4DV6 - chains A and I of the 21 polymer chains in the assembly; structure by X-ray diffraction, 3.30 A resolution.

[Chain A]
Molecule: 16S rRNA
Organism: Thermus thermophilus
Sequence (1522 nucleotides; numbered 0 to 1544 plus 19 insertion-coded residues; 42 numbers in that range are skipped by the numbering (no residue carries them; nothing is unmodelled there); the number before each row is that of its first residue; a row labelled like 190A-190L holds insertion residues (190A, then the next letters in order); numbering starts at 0):
     0 UUUGUUGGAG AGUUUGAUCC UGGCUCAGGG UGAACGCUGG CGGCGUGCCU AAGACAUGCA
    60 AGUCGUGCGG G
    73 CCGCGGGGUU UU
    88 ACUCCG
    95 UGGUC
   101 AGCGGCGGAC GGGUGAGUAA CGCGUGGGU
  129A G
   130 ACCUACCCGG AAGAGGGGGA CAACCCGGGG AAACUCGGGC UAAUCCCCCA UGUGGACCCG
   190 C
190A-190L CCCUUGGGGUGU
   191 GUCCAAAGGG CUUU
   216 GCCCGCUUCC GGAUGGGCCC GCGUCCCAUC AGCUAGUUGG UGGGGUAAUG GCCCACCAAG
   276 GCGACGACGG GUAGCCGGUC UGAGAGGAUG GCCGGCCACA GGGGCACUGA GACACGGGCC
   336 CCACUCCUAC GGGAGGCAGC AGUUAGGAAU CUUCCGCAAU GGGCGCAAGC CUGACGGAGC
   396 GACGCCGCUU GGAGGAAGAA GCCCUUCGGG GUGUAAACUC CUGAA
   442 CCCGGGACGA AACCCCCGAC GA
   474 GGGGACUGAC GGUACCGGG
   494 GUAAUAGCGC CGGCCAACUC CGUGCCAGCA GCCGCGGUAA UACGGAGGGC GCGAGCGUUA
   554 CCCGGAUUCA CUGGGCGUAA AGGGCGUGUA GGCGGCCUGG GGCGUCCCAU GUGAAAGACC
   614 ACGGCUCAAC CGUGGGGGAG CGUGGGAUAC GCUCAGGCUA GACGGUGGGA GAGGGUGGUG
   674 GAAUUCCCGG AGUAGCGGUG AAAUGCGCAG AUACCGGGAG GAACGCCGAU GGCGAAGGCA
   734 GCCACCUGGU CCACCCGUGA CGCUGAGGCG CGAAAGCGUG GGGAGCAAAC CGGAUUAGAU
   794 ACCCGGGUAG UCCACGCCCU AAACGAUGCG CGCUAGGUCU CUGGGUCU
   848 CCUGGGGGCC GAAGCUAACG CGUUAAGCGC GCCGCCUGGG GAGUACGGCC GCAAGGCUGA
   908 AACUCAAGGG AAUUGACGGG GGCCCGCACA AGCGGUGGAG CAUGUGGUUU AAUUCGAAGX
   968 AACGCGAAGA ACCUUACCAG GCCUUGACAU GCUAGG
 1003A G
  1004 AACCCGGGUG AAAGCCUGGG GUGCCCC
1030A-1030D GCGA
  1031 GGGGAGCCCU AGCACAGGUG CUGCAUGGCC GUCGUCAGCU CGUGCCGUGA GGUGUUGGGU
  1091 UAAGUCCCGC AACGAGCGCA ACCCCCGCCG UUAGUUGCCA GCGGUUCGGC CGGGCACUCU
  1151 AACGGGACUG CCCGCGAAA
  1171 GCGGGAGGAA GGAGGGGACG ACGUCUGGUC AGCAUGGCCC UUACGGCCUG GGCGACACAC
  1231 GUGCUACAAU GCCCACUACA AAGCGAUGCC ACCCGGCAAC GGGGAGCUAA UCGCAAAAAG
  1291 GUGGGCCCAG UUCGGAUUGG GGUCUGCAAC CCGACCCCAU GAAGCCGGAA UCGCUAGUAA
  1351 UCGCGGAUCA G
 1361A C
  1362 CAUGCCGCGG UGAAUACGUU CCCGGGCCUU GUACACACXG CCXGUXACGC CAUGGGAGCG
  1422 GGCUCUACCC GAAGUCGCCG GG
  1446 AGCCUACGGG
  1459 CAGGCGCCGA GGGUAGGGCC CGUGACUGGG GCGAAGUCGU AACAAGGUAG CUGUACCGGA
  1519 AGGUGCGGCU GGAUCCACUC CUUUCU
Disordered / not traced: 0-4, 1534-1538
Sequence notes: engineered mutation G915 (A1538 in M26923.1); conflict C1534 (A2157 in M26923.1), A1535 (C2158 in M26923.1)
Modified positions: PSU (pseudouridine-5'-monophosphate) at position 516, 7MG (7N-methyl-8-hydroguanosine-5'-monophosphate) at position 527, M2G (N2-dimethylguanosine-5'-monophosphate) at position 966, 5MC (5-methylcytidine-5'-monophosphate) at position 967, 2MG (2N-methylguanosine-5'-monophosphate) at position 1207, 5MC (5-methylcytidine-5'-monophosphate) at position 1400, 4OC (4n,o2'-methylcytidine-5'-monophosphate) at position 1402, 5MC (5-methylcytidine-5'-monophosphate) at position 1404, 5MC (5-methylcytidine-5'-monophosphate) at position 1407, UR3 (3-methyluridine-5'-monophoshate) at position 1498, MA6 (6N-dimethyladenosine-5'-monophoshate) at position 1518, MA6 (6N-dimethyladenosine-5'-monophoshate) at position 1519, PSU (pseudouridine-5'-monophosphate) at position 1540, PSU (pseudouridine-5'-monophosphate) at position 1541
Bound ions: Mg2+ site 1 near U5 (its only coordinating residue here); Mg2+ site 2 near U12 (its only coordinating residue here); Mg2+ site 3: U13, U14; Mg2+ site 4 near G22 (its only coordinating residue here); Mg2+ site 5: C58, U387; Mg2+ site 6: A59, U387; Mg2+ site 7: G61, G105; Mg2+ site 8: G70, U98; Mg2+ site 9 near U98 (its only coordinating residue here); Mg2+ site 10 near G107 (its only coordinating residue here); Mg2+ site 11 near G111 (its only coordinating residue here); Mg2+ site 12: G117, G289; 105 more Mg2+ sites not listed

[Chain I]
Molecule: ribosomal protein S9
Organism: Thermus thermophilus
UniProtKB: P80374 (RS9_THET8); residue numbers follow UniProt; this construct covers 1-128
Chain sequence (128 residues; numbered 1 to 128; the number before each row is that of its first residue):
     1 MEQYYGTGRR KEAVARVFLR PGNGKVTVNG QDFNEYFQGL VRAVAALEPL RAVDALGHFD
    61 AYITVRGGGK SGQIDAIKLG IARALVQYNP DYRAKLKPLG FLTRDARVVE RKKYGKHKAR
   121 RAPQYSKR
Disordered / not traced: 1

[Chain A / chain I interface]
Residue-residue contacts (121):
  G941(A) - Arg121(I)  base contact
  G942(A) - Gln124(I)  hydrogen bond to the base
  U943(A) - Gln124(I)  hydrogen bond to the sugar
  M2G_966(A) - Arg128(I)  base contact
  5MC_967(A) - Arg128(I)  hydrogen bond to the phosphate
  A968(A) - Arg128(I)  salt bridge to the phosphate
  C970(A) - Ser126(I)  base contact
  C1116(A) - Val108(I)  sugar contact
  G1117(A) - Arg104(I)  hydrogen bond to the phosphate
  G1117(A) - Ala106(I)  sugar contact
  C1118(A) - Arg9(I)  salt bridge to the phosphate
  C1118(A) - Arg83(I)  hydrogen bond to the phosphate
  C1118(A) - Arg104(I)  salt bridge to the phosphate
  C1119(A) - Arg9(I)  salt bridge to the phosphate
  C1119(A) - Arg83(I)  salt bridge to the phosphate
  G1127(A) - Arg66(I)  salt bridge to the phosphate
  C1128(A) - Arg16(I)  sugar contact
  C1128(A) - Tyr62(I)  phosphate contact
  C1128(A) - Arg66(I)  salt bridge to the phosphate
  C1129(A) - Tyr62(I)  hydrogen bond to the phosphate
  A1130(A) - Gln3(I)  hydrogen bond to the sugar
  A1130(A) - Phe18(I)  sugar contact
  A1130(A) - Arg20(I)  hydrogen bond to the phosphate
  A1130(A) - Tyr62(I)  sugar contact
  G1131(A) - Glu2(I)  phosphate contact
  G1131(A) - Gln3(I)  phosphate contact
  G1131(A) - Arg20(I)  salt bridge to the phosphate
  C1147(A) - Tyr5(I)  hydrogen bond to the sugar
  C1147(A) - Thr7(I)  phosphate contact
  C1147(A) - Arg16(I)  hydrogen bond to the base
  U1148(A) - Tyr5(I)  sugar contact
  U1148(A) - Thr7(I)  hydrogen bond to the phosphate
  U1148(A) - Val14(I)  phosphate contact
  U1148(A) - Arg16(I)  sugar contact
  C1149(A) - Arg9(I)  salt bridge to the phosphate
  C1149(A) - Val14(I)  phosphate contact
  G1177(A) - Lys97(I)  salt bridge to the phosphate
  G1178(A) - Arg93(I)  salt bridge to the phosphate
  G1178(A) - Lys97(I)  phosphate contact
  A1179(A) - Arg93(I)  salt bridge to the phosphate
  A1179(A) - Leu102(I)  sugar contact
  A1179(A) - Thr103(I)  hydrogen bond to the phosphate
  A1179(A) - Arg104(I)  hydrogen bond to the sugar
  A1180(A) - Thr103(I)  hydrogen bond to the phosphate
  G1186(A) - Glu110(I)  phosphate contact
  G1186(A) - Lys113(I)  hydrogen bond to the phosphate
  G1186(A) - Arg120(I)  salt bridge to the phosphate
  G1187(A) - Arg111(I)  hydrogen bond to the sugar
  G1187(A) - Lys113(I)  salt bridge to the phosphate
  A1188(A) - Tyr114(I)  phosphate contact
  C1230(A) - Lys127(I)  phosphate contact
  G1231(A) - Ser126(I)  phosphate contact
  G1231(A) - Lys127(I)  salt bridge to the phosphate
  U1232(A) - Gln124(I)  hydrogen bond to the phosphate
  U1232(A) - Tyr125(I)  phosphate contact
  U1232(A) - Ser126(I)  phosphate contact
  G1233(A) - His117(I)  salt bridge to the phosphate
  G1233(A) - Gln124(I)  phosphate contact
  A1248(A) - Tyr36(I)  sugar contact
  A1248(A) - Lys70(I)  hydrogen bond to the sugar
  C1249(A) - Tyr36(I)  sugar contact
  C1249(A) - Gly67(I)  sugar contact
  C1249(A) - Gly68(I)  hydrogen bond to the sugar
  C1249(A) - Gly69(I)  base contact
  C1249(A) - Lys70(I)  sugar contact
  C1249(A) - Gln73(I)  hydrogen bond to the sugar
  A1250(A) - Arg66(I)  phosphate contact
  A1250(A) - Gly67(I)  phosphate contact
  A1250(A) - Gly68(I)  hydrogen bond to the sugar
  A1251(A) - Glu12(I)  sugar contact
  A1251(A) - Gly67(I)  phosphate contact
  G1290(A) - Leu40(I)  sugar contact
  G1291(A) - Gln38(I)  hydrogen bond to the sugar
  G1291(A) - Gly39(I)  sugar contact
  U1292(A) - Gln38(I)  sugar contact
  U1292(A) - Gly39(I)  phosphate contact
  C1342(A) - Gln124(I)  sugar contact
  C1342(A) - Tyr125(I)  hydrogen bond to the phosphate
  G1343(A) - Arg121(I)  sugar contact
  G1343(A) - Ala122(I)  hydrogen bond to the sugar
  G1343(A) - Tyr125(I)  hydrogen bond to the phosphate
  C1344(A) - Arg120(I)  sugar contact
  U1345(A) - Arg120(I)  salt bridge to the phosphate
  A1346(A) - Arg120(I)  salt bridge to the phosphate
  G1347(A) - Arg10(I)  hydrogen bond to the base
  G1347(A) - Arg107(I)  hydrogen bond to the base
  G1347(A) - Val108(I)  sugar contact
  G1347(A) - Val109(I)  phosphate contact
  G1347(A) - Glu110(I)  hydrogen bond to the phosphate
  U1348(A) - Glu110(I)  hydrogen bond to the phosphate
  U1348(A) - Arg120(I)  phosphate contact
  A1349(A) - Lys118(I)  salt bridge to the phosphate
  A1349(A) - Arg120(I)  phosphate contact
  A1349(A) - Arg121(I)  hydrogen bond to the phosphate
  A1350(A) - Lys118(I)  salt bridge to the phosphate
  A1350(A) - Arg121(I)  salt bridge to the phosphate
  U1351(A) - Lys118(I)  hydrogen bond to the base
  C1366(A) - His117(I)  salt bridge to the phosphate
  C1367(A) - Lys112(I)  salt bridge to the phosphate
  C1367(A) - Tyr114(I)  phosphate contact
  C1367(A) - Gly115(I)  hydrogen bond to the phosphate
  G1368(A) - Arg111(I)  salt bridge to the phosphate
  G1368(A) - Lys112(I)  salt bridge to the phosphate
  G1368(A) - Lys113(I)  phosphate contact
  G1368(A) - Tyr114(I)  hydrogen bond to the phosphate
  C1369(A) - Arg111(I)  phosphate contact
  C1369(A) - Lys112(I)  hydrogen bond to the phosphate
  G1370(A) - Glu12(I)  sugar contact
  G1371(A) - Lys11(I)  phosphate contact
  G1371(A) - Glu12(I)  phosphate contact
  G1371(A) - Gly68(I)  sugar contact
  G1371(A) - Gly69(I)  hydrogen bond to the phosphate
  G1371(A) - Val109(I)  phosphate contact
  U1372(A) - Lys11(I)  salt bridge to the phosphate
  U1372(A) - Gly69(I)  phosphate contact
  U1372(A) - Lys70(I)  phosphate contact
  U1372(A) - Ser71(I)  hydrogen bond to the phosphate
  U1372(A) - Gly72(I)  hydrogen bond to the phosphate
  G1373(A) - Lys11(I)  hydrogen bond to the base
  G1373(A) - Ser71(I)  hydrogen bond to the phosphate
  G1373(A) - Val109(I)  base contact
Also at the interface, not in a pair above, chain A (56 interface residues in all): A1146
Also at the interface, not in a pair above, chain I (55 interface residues in all): Arg42, Thr64, Lys116, Pro123

[Summary]
The interface between chain A and chain I involves 56 residues on one side and 55 on the other; the contacts
include 39 hydrogen bonds and 26 salt bridges. Among the polar pairs are G942(A)-Gln124(I), C1147(A)-Arg16(I)
and G1347(A)-Arg10(I). U13(A) and U14(A) coordinate Mg2+ site 3.
Chain A is 16S rRNA and chain I is ribosomal protein S9, both from Thermus thermophilus; the structure,
Crystal structure of the Thermus thermophilus 30S ribosomal subunit with a 16S rRNA mutation, A915G, was
determined by X-ray diffraction.
